8FF5 - chains H and N of the 15 polymer chains in the assembly; structure by electron microscopy, 3.13 A resolution.

# Chain H
Protein: Type I-B CRISPR-associated protein Cas7
Organism: Nostoc sp. 'Peltigera membranacea cyanobiont' 210A
UniProt: A0A235IG15 (A0A235IG15_9NOSO); residues 1-323 here = UniProt positions 1-323
Chain sequence (323 residues; each row starts with the number of its first residue):
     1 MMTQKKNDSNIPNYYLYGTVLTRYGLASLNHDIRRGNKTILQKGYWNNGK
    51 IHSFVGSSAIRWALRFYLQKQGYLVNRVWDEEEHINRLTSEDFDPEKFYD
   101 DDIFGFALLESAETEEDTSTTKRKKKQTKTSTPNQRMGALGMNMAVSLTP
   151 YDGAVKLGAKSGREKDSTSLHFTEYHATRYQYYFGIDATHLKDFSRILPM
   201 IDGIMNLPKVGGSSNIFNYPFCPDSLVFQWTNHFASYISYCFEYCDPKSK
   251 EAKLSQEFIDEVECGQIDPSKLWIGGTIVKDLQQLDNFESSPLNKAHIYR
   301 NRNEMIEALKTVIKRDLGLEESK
Disordered / not traced: 1-11, 110-132, 320-323

# Chain N
Molecule: Target DNA strand
Sequence (65 nucleotides; row label = number of the first residue in the row):
     1 ATATCTACGCGTAGATATATCTACGTTTAACAGTGGCCTTATTAAATGAC
    51 TTCTCCATGATCTAC
Disordered / not traced: 1-12

# Chain H / chain N interface
Contacting residue pairs (18; chain H residue first):
  Arg34(H) with DT51(N), base contact; DT52(N), salt bridge to the phosphate
  Gly36(H) with DT51(N), phosphate contact
  Asn37(H) with DC50(N), hydrogen bond to the base; DT51(N), hydrogen bond to the phosphate
  Lys38(H) with DT51(N), base contact
  Thr39(H) with DT51(N), base contact
  Lys165(H) with DG48(N), base contact; DA49(N), sugar contact
  Asp166(H) with DA49(N), sugar contact
  Ser167(H) with DC50(N), phosphate contact
  Thr168(H) with DT51(N), base contact; DT52(N), sugar contact
  Ser169(H) with DA49(N), sugar contact; DC50(N), sugar contact
  Leu170(H) with DA49(N), base contact; DC50(N), base contact
  His171(H) with DT51(N), base contact
Other interface residues (no listed pair), chain H (14 interface residues in all): Ala159, Phe172

# In short
14 residues of chain H face 5 of chain N across their interface, with 2 hydrogen bonds and 1 salt bridge.
Among the polar pairs are Asn37(H)-DC50(N), Asn37(H)-DT51(N) and Arg34(H)-DT52(N).
Chain H is Type I-B CRISPR-associated protein Cas7 (Nostoc sp. 'Peltigera membranacea cyanobiont' 210A) and
chain N is Target DNA strand; the structure, Cryo-EM structure of Cascade-DNA-fullRloop in type I-B CAST
system, was determined by electron microscopy (same publication as 8FCJ, 8FCU, 8FCV, 8FCW, 8FD2, 8FD3 and
8FF4).
